PDB entry 3DJF | X-ray diffraction, 2.30 A resolution | chains A and C of the 3 polymer chains in the assembly

Chain A (and C):
Name: Purine-nucleoside phosphorylase
Organism: Schistosoma mansoni
Notes: EC 2.4.2.1; chain C of this document is another copy of the same molecule, construct and numbering; everything in this record applies to it too
UniProtKB: Q9BMI9 (Q9BMI9_SCHMA); residue numbers follow UniProt; this construct covers 1-287
Sequence (287 residues; row label = number of the first residue in the row):
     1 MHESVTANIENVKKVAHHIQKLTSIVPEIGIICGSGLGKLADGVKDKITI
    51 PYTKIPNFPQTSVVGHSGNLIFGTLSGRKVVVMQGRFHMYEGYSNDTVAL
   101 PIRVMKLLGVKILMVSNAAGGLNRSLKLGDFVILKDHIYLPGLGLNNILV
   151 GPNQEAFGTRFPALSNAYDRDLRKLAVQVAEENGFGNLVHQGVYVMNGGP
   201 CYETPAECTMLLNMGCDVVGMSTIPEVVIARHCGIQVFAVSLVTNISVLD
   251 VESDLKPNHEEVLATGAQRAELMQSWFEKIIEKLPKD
Disordered / not traced: 1-4, 63-65 (chain C: 1-3)

Chain A / chain C interface:
Residue-residue contacts (62; chain A residue first):
  Lys135(A) - Val251(C)
  Asp136(A) - Thr204(C)
  Asp136(A) - Pro205(C)
  Asp136(A) - Ala206(C)  hydrogen bond (side chain-backbone)
  Asp136(A) - Val251(C)
  His137(A) - Thr204(C)  hydrogen bond (backbone-side chain)
  His137(A) - Ala206(C)
  His137(A) - Glu207(C)
  Ile138(A) - Ala206(C)
  Ile138(A) - Glu207(C)
  Ile138(A) - Met210(C)  hydrophobic
  Tyr139(A) - Glu207(C)  hydrogen bond (backbone-side chain)
  Gly142(A) - Asn197(C)
  Gly142(A) - Gly199(C)
  Leu143(A) - Leu140(C)
  Leu143(A) - Pro141(C)
  Leu143(A) - Met196(C)
  Leu143(A) - Asn197(C)
  Leu143(A) - Gly198(C)  hydrogen bond (backbone-backbone)
  Leu143(A) - Met210(C)  hydrophobic
  Gly144(A) - Pro141(C)
  Gly144(A) - Asn146(C)  hydrogen bond (backbone-side chain)
  Leu145(A) - Met89(C)  hydrophobic
  Leu145(A) - Pro141(C)  hydrophobic
  Leu145(A) - Asn146(C)
  Leu145(A) - Gly198(C)
  Asn146(A) - Asn146(C)
  Asn147(A) - Gly199(C)
  Asn147(A) - Pro200(C)
  Asn147(A) - Cys201(C)
  Leu149(A) - Pro200(C)
  Leu149(A) - Cys201(C)  hydrophobic
  Val150(A) - Met89(C)
  Val150(A) - Tyr90(C)
  Val150(A) - Gly199(C)
  Gly151(A) - Tyr90(C)  hydrogen bond (backbone-backbone)
  Gly151(A) - Glu91(C)
  Gly151(A) - Gly92(C)
  Pro152(A) - Glu91(C)
  Arg160(A) - Tyr90(C)
  Arg160(A) - Glu91(C)  salt bridge
  Arg160(A) - Pro200(C)
  Phe161(A) - Tyr90(C)
  Phe161(A) - Pro200(C)
  Phe161(A) - Tyr202(C)
  Phe161(A) - Met221(C)  hydrophobic
  Phe161(A) - His259(C)
  Pro162(A) - Pro200(C)
  Pro162(A) - Cys201(C)
  Pro162(A) - Tyr202(C)  hydrogen bond (backbone-backbone)
  Ala163(A) - Tyr202(C)  hydrophobic
  Ala163(A) - Pro257(C)
  Leu164(A) - Cys201(C)  hydrophobic
  Leu164(A) - Tyr202(C)
  Ser165(A) - Leu255(C)
  Ser165(A) - Lys256(C)
  Arg170(A) - Val251(C)  hydrogen bond (side chain-backbone)
  Arg170(A) - Ser253(C)  hydrogen bond (side chain-backbone)
  Val193(A) - Ala206(C)  hydrophobic
  Met214(A) - Met210(C)  hydrophobic
  Met214(A) - Met214(C)  hydrophobic
  Val228(A) - Cys201(C)  hydrophobic
Interface residues without a listed pair, chain C (28 interface residues in all): Glu252

Summary:
25 residues of chain A face 28 of chain C across their interface; the contacts include 9 hydrogen bonds and 1
salt bridge. Among the polar pairs are Arg160(A)-Glu91(C), Asp136(A)-Ala206(C) and His137(A)-Thr204(C).
Chain A and chain C are both Purine-nucleoside phosphorylase (Schistosoma mansoni); the structure, Crystal
Structure of Schistosoma mansoni Purine Nucleoside Phosphorylase in a complex with BCX-34, was determined by
X-ray diffraction together with 3IEX from the same study.
